6XDG - chains E and B of the 5 polymer chains in the assembly; structure by electron microscopy, 3.90 A resolution.

# Chain E
Protein: Spike protein S1
Organism: Severe acute respiratory syndrome coronavirus 2
Notes: fragment: receptor binding domain
UniProt: P0DTC2 (SPIKE_SARS2); numbering as in UniProt (aligned over 319-541)
Amino-acid sequence (251 residues; each row starts with the number of its first residue):
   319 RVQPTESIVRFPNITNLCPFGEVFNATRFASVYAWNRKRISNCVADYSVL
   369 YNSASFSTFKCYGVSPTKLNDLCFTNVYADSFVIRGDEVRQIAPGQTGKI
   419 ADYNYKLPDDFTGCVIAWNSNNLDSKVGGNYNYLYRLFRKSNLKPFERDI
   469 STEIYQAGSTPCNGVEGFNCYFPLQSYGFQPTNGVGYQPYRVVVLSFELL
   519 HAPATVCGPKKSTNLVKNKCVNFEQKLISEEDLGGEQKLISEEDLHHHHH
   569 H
Unresolved in the structure: 319-332, 527-569
Sequence notes: expression tag (542-569)
Curated features (UniProtKB/Swiss-Prot):
  - region: Arg403 to Asp405 (Integrin-binding motif), Asn448 to Phe456 (Immunodominant HLA epitope recognized by the CD8+)
  - glycosylation: Thr323 (O-linked (GalNAc) threonine), Ser325 (O-linked (HexNAc...) serine), Asn331 (N-linked (GlcNAc...) (complex) asparagine), Asn343 (N-linked (GlcNAc...) (complex) asparagine)
  - natural variant: Gly339 (G339D: In strain: Omicron/BA.1, Omicron/BA.2 and 4 more; G339H: In strain: Omicron/BA.2.75, Omicron/XBB.1.5 and 1 more), Arg346 (R346K: In strain: Mu/B.1.621; R346T: In strain: Omicron/BQ.1.1, Omicron/XBB.1.5 and 1 more), Leu368 (L368I: In strain: Omicron/XBB.1.5, Omicron/EG.5.1), Ser371 (S371F: In strain: Omicron/BA.2, Omicron/BA.2.12.1 and 6 more; S371L: In strain: Omicron/BA.1), Ser373 (S373P: In strain: Omicron/BA.1, Omicron/BA.2 and 7 more), Ser375 (S375F: In strain: Omicron/BA.1, Omicron/BA.2 and 7 more), Thr376 (T376A: In strain: Omicron/BA.2, Omicron/BA.2.12.1 and 5 more), Asp405 (D405N: In strain: Omicron/BA.2, Omicron/BA.2.12.1 and 6 more), Arg408 (R408S: In strain: Omicron/BA.2, Omicron/BA.2.12.1 and 6 more), Lys417 (K417N: In strain: Beta/B.1.351, Omicron/BA.1 and 8 more; K417T: In strain: Gamma/P.1), Asn440 (N440K: In strain: Omicron/BA.1, Omicron/BA.2 and 7 more), Lys444 (K444T: In strain: Omicron/BQ.1.1), 16 further natural variant entries in UniProt
  - mutagenesis: Asn331 (N331Q: Reduced viral infectivity), Asn343 (N343Q: Reduced viral infectivity), Leu452 (L452R: Increased resistance to neutralizing antibodies. Decreases HLA binding to NF9 epitope. Increased binding affinity to human ACE2), Tyr453 (Y453F: Decreased HLA binding to NF9 epitope. Increased binding affinity to human ACE2), Ala475 (A475V: Increased resistance to neutralizing antibodies), Val483 (V483A: Increased resistance to neutralizing antibodies), Glu484 (E484D: Increased replication in human TMEM106B overexpressing cells), Phe490 (F490L: Increased resistance to neutralizing antibodies and human covalescent sera neutralization), Gln493 (Q493N: Reduced host ACE2-binding affinity in vitro; Q493Y: Reduced host ACE2-binding affinity in vitro), Asn501 (N501T: Reduced host ACE2-binding affinity in vitro; N501Y: Increased binding affinity to human ACE2), His519 (H519P: Increased resistance to human covalescent sera neutralization)
Cystine bridges: Cys336-Cys361, Cys379-Cys432, Cys391-Cys525
Covalently attached groups: N-acetylglucosamine (NAG) linked to Asn343

# Chain B
Protein: REGN10933 antibody Fab fragment heavy chain
Organism: Homo sapiens
Notes: antibody fragment or engineered binder
Amino-acid sequence (226 residues; row label = number of the first residue in the row):
     1 QVQLVESGGGLVKPGGSLRLSCAASGFTFSDYYMSWIRQAPGKGLEWVSY
    51 ITYSGSTIYYADSVKGRFTISRDNAKSSLYLQMNSLRAEDTAVYYCARDR
   101 GTTMVPFDYWGQGTLVTVSSASTKGPSVFPLAPSSKSTSGGTAALGCLVK
   151 DYFPEPVTVSWNSGALTSGVHTFPAVLQSSGLYSLSSVVTVPSSSLGTQT
   201 YICNVNHKPSNTKVDKKVEPKSCDKT
Unresolved in the structure: 134-141, 221-226
Cystine bridges: Cys22-Cys96, Cys147-Cys203

# Interface between chain E and chain B
Pairs across the interface - 26 pairs, chain E then chain B:
  Lys417(E) - Thr28(B)
  Lys417(E) - Asp31(B)  salt bridge
  Lys417(E) - Thr102(B)
  Tyr453(E) - Ser30(B)
  Tyr453(E) - Asp31(B)  hydrogen bond
  Leu455(E) - Asp31(B)
  Phe456(E) - Asp31(B)
  Phe456(E) - Arg100(B)
  Phe456(E) - Gly101(B)
  Phe456(E) - Thr102(B)
  Glu484(E) - Tyr53(B)  hydrogen bond
  Glu484(E) - Ser56(B)  hydrogen bond
  Glu484(E) - Thr57(B)
  Gly485(E) - Tyr33(B)
  Gly485(E) - Tyr59(B)
  Phe486(E) - Tyr50(B)  hydrophobic
  Phe486(E) - Tyr59(B)  hydrogen bond (backbone-side chain)
  Phe486(E) - Arg100(B)  hydrogen bond (backbone-side chain)
  Asn487(E) - Tyr33(B)
  Asn487(E) - Arg100(B)
  Cys488(E) - Tyr33(B)  hydrogen bond (backbone-side chain)
  Tyr489(E) - Tyr33(B)  hydrogen bond (backbone-side chain)
  Tyr489(E) - Thr52(B)
  Tyr489(E) - Tyr53(B)  hydrophobic
  Gln493(E) - Tyr53(B)
  Gln493(E) - Asn74(B)
Interface residues without a listed pair, chain E (14 interface residues in all): Arg403, Tyr421, Ala475
Interface residues without a listed pair, chain B (17 interface residues in all): Tyr32, Ser54, Met104

# In short
14 residues of chain E and 17 residues of chain B are in contact; the contacts include 7 hydrogen bonds and 1
salt bridge. Polar pairs include Lys417(E)-Asp31(B), Tyr453(E)-Asp31(B) and Glu484(E)-Tyr53(B).
N-acetylglucosamine is covalently linked to Asn343(E). UniProt lists 11 mutagenesis sites on chain E.
Here chain E is Spike protein S1 (Severe acute respiratory syndrome coronavirus 2) and chain B is REGN10933
antibody Fab fragment heavy chain (Homo sapiens). Entry 6XDG (Complex of SARS-CoV-2 receptor binding domain
with the Fab fragments of two neutralizing antibodies) was determined by electron microscopy.
